4JFU - chain A; structure by X-ray diffraction, 1.66 A resolution.

[Chain A]
Molecule: alpha-L-fucosidase
Source organism: Bacteroides thetaiotaomicron
Reference sequence: Q8A3I4 (Q8A3I4_BACTN); residue numbers follow UniProt; this construct covers 35-484
Chain sequence (450 residues; row label = number of the first residue in the row):
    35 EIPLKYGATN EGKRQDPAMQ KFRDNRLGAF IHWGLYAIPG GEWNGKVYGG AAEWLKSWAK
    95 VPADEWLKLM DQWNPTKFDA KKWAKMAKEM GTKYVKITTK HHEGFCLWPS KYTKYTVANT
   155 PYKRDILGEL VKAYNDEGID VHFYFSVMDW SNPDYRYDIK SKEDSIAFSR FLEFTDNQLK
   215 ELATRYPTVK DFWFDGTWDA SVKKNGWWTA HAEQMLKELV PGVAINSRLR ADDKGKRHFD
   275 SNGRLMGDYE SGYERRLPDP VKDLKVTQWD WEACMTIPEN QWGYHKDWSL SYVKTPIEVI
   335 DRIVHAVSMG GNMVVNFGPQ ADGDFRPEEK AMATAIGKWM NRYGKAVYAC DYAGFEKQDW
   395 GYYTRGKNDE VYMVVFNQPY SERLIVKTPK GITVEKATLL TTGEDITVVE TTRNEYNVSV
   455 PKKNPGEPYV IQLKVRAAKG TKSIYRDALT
Not modelled in the structure: 473-484
Ligand contacts: K80 ((2S,3R,4S,5S)-2-methyl-5-(4-methylphenyl)pyrrolidine-3,4-diol): His-66, Glu-87, Trp-88, His-135, His-136, Tyr-178, Trp-227, Asp-229, Trp-232, Glu-288, Trp-316

[In short]
Bound to chain A: compound K80.
Chain A is alpha-L-fucosidase (Bacteroides thetaiotaomicron); the structure, Crystal structure of a bacterial
fucosidase with iminosugar inhibitor, was determined by X-ray diffraction together with 4JFS, 4JFT, 4JFV and
4JFW from the same study.
